Entry 7EW5 (X-ray diffraction, 3.61 A resolution); this record covers chains D and H of the 15 polymer chains in the assembly.

# Chain D
Protein: Major capsid protein L1
From: Human papillomavirus type 6
UniProt: Q9W9C6 (Q9W9C6_9PAPI); residues -1 to 493 here correspond to UniProt positions 6-500 (UniProt number = residue number + 7)
Chain sequence (496 residues; each row starts with the number of its first residue; numbers below 1 keep their minus sign (Met-2 is residue -2)):
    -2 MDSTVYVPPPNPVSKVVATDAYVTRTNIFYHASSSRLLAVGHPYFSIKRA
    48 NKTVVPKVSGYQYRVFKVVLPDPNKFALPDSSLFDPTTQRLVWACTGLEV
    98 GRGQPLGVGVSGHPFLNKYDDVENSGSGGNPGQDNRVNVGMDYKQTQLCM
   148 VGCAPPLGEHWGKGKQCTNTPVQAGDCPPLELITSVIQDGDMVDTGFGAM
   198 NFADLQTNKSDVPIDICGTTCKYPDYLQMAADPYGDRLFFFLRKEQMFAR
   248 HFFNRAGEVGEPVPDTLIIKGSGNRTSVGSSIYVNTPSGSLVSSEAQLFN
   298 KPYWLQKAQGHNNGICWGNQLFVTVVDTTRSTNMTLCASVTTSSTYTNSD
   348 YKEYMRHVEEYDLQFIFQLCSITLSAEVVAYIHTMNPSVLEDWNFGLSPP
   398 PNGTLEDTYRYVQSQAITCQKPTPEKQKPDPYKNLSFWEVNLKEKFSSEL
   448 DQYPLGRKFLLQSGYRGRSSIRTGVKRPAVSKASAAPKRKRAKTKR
Not modelled in the structure: -2 to 11, 393-425, 461-493
Sequence notes: initiating methionine (-2); conflict Val376 (Met383 in Q9W9C6)

# Chain H
Protein: Heavy chain of 13H5
From: Mus musculus
Chain sequence (221 residues; each row starts with the number of its first residue):
     1 EVQLQQSGAEVVRSGASVKLSCTASGFNIKDYAIHWVKQRPEKGLEWIGA
    51 IDPEYGDTEYVPKFQGKATMTADTSSNTAYLQLSSLTSEDTAVYYCNAGH
   101 DYDRGRFPYWGQGTLVTVSAAKTTPPSVYPLAPGSAAQTNSMVTLGCLVK
   151 GYFPEPVTVTWNSGSLSSGVHTFPAVLQSDLYTLSSSVTVPSSTWPSETV
   201 TCNVAHPASSTKVDKKIVPRD
Not modelled in the structure: 219-221
Cystine bridges: Cys22-Cys96, Cys147-Cys202

# Chain D / chain H interface
Pairs across the interface - 21 pairs, chain D then chain H:
  Asp173(D) - Lys30(H)  salt bridge
  Glu255(D) - His100(H)  salt bridge
  Glu255(D) - Asp101(H)
  Val256(D) - Asp31(H)
  Gly257(D) - Ile29(H)
  Gly257(D) - Lys30(H)
  Pro259(D) - Ile29(H)
  Pro259(D) - Asp31(H)
  Pro259(D) - Tyr55(H)
  Val260(D) - Tyr55(H)  hydrogen bond (backbone-side chain)
  Asp262(D) - Glu54(H)
  Ile265(D) - Tyr55(H)  hydrophobic
  Lys267(D) - Tyr55(H)  hydrogen bond (side chain-backbone)
  Lys267(D) - Gly56(H)  hydrogen bond (side chain-backbone)
  Lys267(D) - Asp57(H)  salt bridge
  Gly268(D) - Asp57(H)
  Gly270(D) - Glu59(H)
  Thr273(D) - Asp57(H)
  Thr273(D) - Glu59(H)  hydrogen bond
  Ser274(D) - Tyr102(H)  hydrogen bond
  Val275(D) - Tyr55(H)  hydrophobic
Also at the interface, not in a pair above, chain D (15 interface residues in all): Pro261
Also at the interface, not in a pair above, chain H (12 interface residues in all): Asp103

# Summary
15 residues of chain D face 12 of chain H across their interface; the contacts include 5 hydrogen bonds and 3
salt bridges. Polar pairs include Asp173(D)-Lys30(H), Glu255(D)-His100(H) and Lys267(D)-Asp57(H).
Chain D is Major capsid protein L1 (Human papillomavirus type 6) and chain H is Heavy chain of 13H5 (Mus
musculus); the structure, immune complex of HPV6 L1 pentamer and neutralizing antibody 13H5, was determined by
X-ray diffraction, deposited together with 7F8I.
